8DR6 - chains A and G of the 11 polymer chains in the assembly; structure by electron microscopy, 2.39 A resolution.

== Chain A ==
Protein: Replication factor C subunit 1
Organism: Saccharomyces cerevisiae
UniProt: P38630 (RFC1_YEAST); residues 1-861 here = UniProt positions 1-861
Chain sequence (918 residues; numbered 1 to 918; the number before each row is that of its first residue):
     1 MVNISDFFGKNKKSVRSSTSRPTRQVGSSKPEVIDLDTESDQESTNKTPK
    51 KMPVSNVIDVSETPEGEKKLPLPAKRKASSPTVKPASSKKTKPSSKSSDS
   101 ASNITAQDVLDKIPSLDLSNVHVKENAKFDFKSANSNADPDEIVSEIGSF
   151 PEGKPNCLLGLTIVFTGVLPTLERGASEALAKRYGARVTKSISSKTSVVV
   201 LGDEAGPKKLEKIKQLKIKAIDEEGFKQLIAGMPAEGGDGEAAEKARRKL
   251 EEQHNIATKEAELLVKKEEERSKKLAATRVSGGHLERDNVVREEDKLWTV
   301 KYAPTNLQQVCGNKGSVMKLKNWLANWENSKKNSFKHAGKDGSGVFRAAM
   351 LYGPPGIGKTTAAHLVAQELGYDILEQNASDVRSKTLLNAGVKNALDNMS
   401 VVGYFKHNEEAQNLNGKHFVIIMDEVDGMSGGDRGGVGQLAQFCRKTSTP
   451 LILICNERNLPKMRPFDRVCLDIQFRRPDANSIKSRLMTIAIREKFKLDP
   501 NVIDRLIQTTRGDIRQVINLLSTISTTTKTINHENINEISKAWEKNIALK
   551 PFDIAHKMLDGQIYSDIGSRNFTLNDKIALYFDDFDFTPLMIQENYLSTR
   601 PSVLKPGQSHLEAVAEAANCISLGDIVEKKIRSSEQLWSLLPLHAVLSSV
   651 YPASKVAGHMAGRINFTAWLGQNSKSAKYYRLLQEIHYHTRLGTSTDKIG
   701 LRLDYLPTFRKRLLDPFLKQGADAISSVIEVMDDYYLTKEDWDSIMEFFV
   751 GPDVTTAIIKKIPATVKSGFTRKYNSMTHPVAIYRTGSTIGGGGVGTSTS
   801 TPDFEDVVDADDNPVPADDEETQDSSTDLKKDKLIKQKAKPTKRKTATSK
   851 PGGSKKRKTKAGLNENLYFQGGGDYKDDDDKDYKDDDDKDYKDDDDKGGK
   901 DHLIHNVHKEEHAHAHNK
Not modelled in the structure: 1-288, 408-412, 787-918
Sequence notes: expression tag (862-918)
UniProt features mapped onto this chain:
  - motif (Nuclear localization signal): Lys830 to Leu834, Lys855 to Lys860
  - binding site (ATP): Thr299, Cys311, Gly353 to Thr361, Asn456
  - modified residue: Thr38 (Phosphothreonine), Ser40 (Phosphoserine), Thr63 (Phosphothreonine)
  - mutagenesis: Asp427 (D427H: In cs mutant CDC44-2; causes cell cycle arrest), Gly436 (G436R: In cs mutant CDC44-3/4; causes cell cycle arrest), Gly512 (G512A: In cs mutant CDC44-9; no effect), Asp513 (D513N: In cs mutants CDC44-1/5/8 and CDC44-9; causes cell cycle arrest)
Ion coordination: Mg2+: Thr360 (together with ATP-gamma-S)
Ligand contacts: ATP-gamma-S (AGS; phosphothiophosphoric acid-adenylate ester): Thr299, Tyr302, Ala303, Pro304, Gln309, Val310, Cys311, Pro355, Gly356, Ile357, Gly358, Lys359, Thr360, Thr361, Asn456, Ile514, Arg515, Ile518
From the paper describing this entry:
  - binding site for the 32-nt DNA strand: Phe552, Phe587, Arg632, Gln636, Ile664, Phe666, Trp669, Leu670
  - binding site for the 13-nt DNA strand: His556, Ile664

== Chain G ==
Protein: Proliferating cell nuclear antigen
Organism: Saccharomyces cerevisiae
UniProt: P15873 (PCNA_YEAST); residue numbers follow UniProt; this construct covers 1-258
Chain sequence (277 residues; numbered -18 to 258; the number before each row is that of its first residue; numbers below 1 keep their minus sign (Met-18 is residue -18)):
   -18 MGSSHHHHHHSSGLVPRASMLEAKFEEASLFKRIIDGFKDCVQLVNFQCK
    32 EDGIIAQAVDDSRVLLVSLEIGVEAFQEYRCDHPVTLGMDLTSLSKILRC
    82 GNNTDTLTLIADNTPDSIILLFEDTKKDRIAEYSLKLMDIDADFLKIEEL
   132 QYDSTLSLPSSEFSKIVRDLSQLSDSINIMITKETIKFVADGDIGSGSVI
   182 IKPFVDMEHPETSIKLEMDQPVDLTFGAKYLLDIIKGSSLSDRVGIRLSS
   232 EAPALFQFDLKSGFLQFFLAPKFNDEE
Not modelled in the structure: -18 to -2, 256-258
Sequence notes: expression tag (-18 to 0)
UniProt features mapped onto this chain:
  - DNA-binding region: Arg61 to Arg80
  - cross-link (Glycyl lysine isopeptide (Lys-Gly)): Lys127 (interchain with G-Cter in SUMO), Lys164 (interchain with G-Cter in SUMO)

== Interface between chain A and chain G ==
Residue-residue contacts - 40 pairs, chain A then chain G:
  Asp373(A) - Arg44(G)  salt bridge
  Ile374(A) - Arg44(G)
  Leu375(A) - Asp42(G)
  Leu375(A) - Ser43(G)
  Ala390(A) - Lys210(G)
  Lys393(A) - Asp156(G)
  Asn394(A) - Lys210(G)
  Asn394(A) - Tyr211(G)
  Asn394(A) - Lys253(G)  hydrogen bond (backbone-side chain)
  Asp397(A) - Lys253(G)  salt bridge
  Asp397(A) - Phe254(G)  hydrogen bond (backbone-backbone)
  Asn398(A) - Val45(G)
  Asn398(A) - Ala251(G)  hydrogen bond (side chain-backbone)
  Asn398(A) - Pro252(G)
  Asn398(A) - Lys253(G)
  Met399(A) - Val45(G)
  Met399(A) - Glu232(G)
  Met399(A) - Ala251(G)
  Met399(A) - Pro252(G)  hydrogen bond (backbone-backbone)
  Met399(A) - Phe254(G)  hydrophobic
  Ser400(A) - Arg44(G)
  Val401(A) - Arg44(G)  hydrogen bond (backbone-backbone)
  Val401(A) - Val45(G)
  Val401(A) - Pro234(G)  hydrophobic
  Val401(A) - Phe249(G)
  Val401(A) - Ala251(G)
  Val402(A) - Arg44(G)
  Tyr404(A) - Leu131(G)
  Tyr404(A) - Glu232(G)
  Tyr404(A) - Ala233(G)
  Tyr404(A) - Pro234(G)
  Phe405(A) - Leu47(G)  hydrophobic
  Phe405(A) - Ile128(G)  hydrophobic
  Phe405(A) - Phe249(G)  hydrophobic
  Lys406(A) - Asp124(G)  salt bridge
  Lys417(A) - Phe254(G)
  His418(A) - Phe254(G)
  Phe419(A) - Ser43(G)
  Phe419(A) - Arg44(G)
  Phe419(A) - Val45(G)  hydrophobic
Interface residues without a listed pair, chain A (19 interface residues in all): Gly391
Interface residues without a listed pair, chain G (24 interface residues in all): Val40, Leu46, Leu126, Lys127, Gly208

== Overview ==
19 residues of chain A and 24 residues of chain G are in contact, with 5 hydrogen bonds and 3 salt bridges.
Polar contacts include Asp373(A)-Arg44(G), Asp397(A)-Lys253(G) and Lys406(A)-Asp124(G). The paper reports a
binding site for the 32-nt DNA strand at Phe552(A), Phe587(A) and Arg632(A) among others; a binding site for
the 13-nt DNA strand at His556(A) and Ile664(A).
Chain A is Replication factor C subunit 1 and chain G is Proliferating cell nuclear antigen, both from
Saccharomyces cerevisiae; the structure, Closed state of RFC:PCNA bound to a nicked dsDNA, was determined by
electron microscopy, deposited together with 8DQW, 8DQX, 8DQZ, 8DR0, 8DR1, 8DR3 and 3 further entries.
